PDB entry 6CH7 | X-ray diffraction, 3.80 A resolution | chains B and G of the 6 polymer chains in the assembly

[Chain B]
Name: Envelope glycoprotein gp41
From: Human immunodeficiency virus 1
Reference sequence: Q2N0S7 (Q2N0S7_9HIV1); residues 512-664 here correspond to UniProt positions 509-661 (UniProt number = residue number - 3)
Sequence (153 residues; row label = number of the first residue in the row):
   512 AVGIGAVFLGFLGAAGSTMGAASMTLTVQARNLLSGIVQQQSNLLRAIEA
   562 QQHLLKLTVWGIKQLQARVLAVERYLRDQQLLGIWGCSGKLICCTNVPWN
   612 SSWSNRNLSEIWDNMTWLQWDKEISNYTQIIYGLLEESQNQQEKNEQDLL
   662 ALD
Disordered / not traced: 512-519, 553-563
Construct notes: engineered mutation Cys605 (Thr602 in Q2N0S7)
Disulfides: Cys598-Cys604
Covalently attached groups: N-acetylglucosamine (NAG) linked to Asn618; glycan linked to Asn637

[Chain G]
Name: Envelope glycoprotein gp120
From: Human immunodeficiency virus 1
Reference sequence: Q2N0S6 (Q2N0S6_9HIV1); the construct lacks a stretch of the UniProt sequence and is renumbered around it, so the offset changes along the chain: 31-139 = UniProt 30-138; 148-185 = UniProt 139-176; 187-306 = UniProt 186-305; 309-321 = UniProt 306-318; 2 more segments
Sequence (479 residues; numbered 31 to 511 plus 10 insertion-coded residues; 12 numbers in that range are skipped by the numbering (no residue carries them; nothing is unmodelled there); the number before each row is that of its first residue; a row labelled like 185A-185I holds insertion residues (185A, then the next letters in order)):
    31 AENLWVTVYYGVPVWKDAETTLFCASDAKAYETEKHNVWATHACVPTDPN
    81 PQEIHLENVTEEFNMWKNNMVEQMHTDIISLWDQSLKPCVKLTPLCVTLQ
   131 CTNVTNNIT
   148 DDMRTELKNCSFNMTTELRDKKQKVYSLFYRLDVVQIN
185A-185I ENQGNRSNN
   187 SNKEYRLINCNTSAITQACPKVSFEPIPIHYCAPAGFAILKCKDKKFNGT
   237 GPCPSVSTVQCTHGIKPVVSTQLLLNGSLAEEEVMIRSENITNNAKNILV
   287 QFNTPVQINCTRPNNNTRKS
   309 IRIGPGQAFYATG
  321A D
   322 IIGDIRQAHCNVSKATWNETLGKVVKQLRKHFGNNTIIRFANSSGGDLEV
   372 TTHSFNCGGEFFYCNTSGLFNSTWISN
   400 TSVQGSNSTGSNDSITLPCRIKQIINMWQRIGQAMYAPPIQGVIRCVSNI
   450 TGLILTRDGGSTNSTTETFRPGGGDMRDNWRSELYKYKVVKIEPLGVAPT
   500 RCKRRVVGREKR
Disordered / not traced: 31, 148-150, 185A-185I, 400-409, 508-511
Construct notes: conflict Thr152 (Gly143 in Q2N0S6), Asn332 (Thr330 in Q2N0S6), Cys501 (Ala498 in Q2N0S6)
Disulfides: Cys54-Cys74, Cys119-Cys205, Cys126-Cys196, Cys131-Cys157, Cys218-Cys247, Cys228-Cys239, Cys296-Cys331, Cys378-Cys445, Cys385-Cys418
Covalently attached groups: glycan linked to Asn88, Asn156, Asn332; N-acetylglucosamine (NAG) linked to Asn133, Asn160, Asn197, Asn234, Asn262, Asn276, Asn295, Asn301, Asn355, Asn386, Asn392, Asn448; covalent link Lys231-Glu268
From the paper describing this entry:
  - post-translational modification sites: Asn88, Asn133, Asn156, Asn301, Asn332, Asn386, Asn392

[How chain B and chain G interact]
Residue-residue contacts - 101 pairs, chain B then chain G:
  Gly521(B) - Ile84(G)
  Phe522(B) - Ile84(G)
  Phe522(B) - Thr244(G)
  Leu523(B) - Pro43(G)  hydrophobic
  Leu523(B) - Trp45(G)  hydrophobic
  Leu523(B) - Leu86(G)
  Ala526(B) - Trp45(G)  hydrophobic
  Ala526(B) - Leu86(G)  hydrophobic
  Gly527(B) - Glu87(G)
  Gly527(B) - Asn88(G)
  Leu537(B) - Tyr40(G)
  Leu537(B) - Gly41(G)
  Gln540(B) - Gly41(G)
  Ala541(B) - Tyr40(G)  hydrophobic
  Leu544(B) - Ala221(G)
  Leu544(B) - Gly222(G)
  Gly547(B) - Ala221(G)
  Ile548(B) - Phe53(G)
  Ile548(B) - Ala219(G)
  Ile548(B) - Pro220(G)
  Ile548(B) - Ala221(G)
  Val549(B) - Val75(G)
  Gln552(B) - Val75(G)
  His564(B) - His72(G)  hydrogen bond (backbone-side chain)
  Thr569(B) - Thr71(G)
  Trp571(B) - Phe53(G)
  Trp571(B) - Cys54(G)
  Trp571(B) - Trp69(G)
  Trp571(B) - Thr71(G)
  Trp571(B) - Asp107(G)
  Trp571(B) - Tyr217(G)  hydrophobic
  Lys574(B) - Leu52(G)
  Lys574(B) - Gln103(G)
  Lys574(B) - Asp107(G)  salt bridge
  Lys574(B) - Tyr217(G)
  Gln575(B) - Val75(G)
  Ala578(B) - Thr51(G)
  Ala578(B) - Pro220(G)  hydrophobic
  Leu581(B) - Thr50(G)
  Leu581(B) - Phe223(G)  hydrophobic
  Ala582(B) - Ala221(G)  hydrophobic
  Arg585(B) - Gly222(G)  hydrogen bond (side chain-backbone)
  Arg585(B) - Phe223(G)
  Arg585(B) - Lys490(G)
  Arg585(B) - Ile491(G)  hydrogen bond (side chain-backbone)
  Tyr586(B) - Tyr40(G)
  Arg588(B) - Lys490(G)
  Asp589(B) - Pro493(G)
  Asp589(B) - Leu494(G)
  Leu592(B) - Leu494(G)  hydrophobic
  Leu593(B) - Tyr40(G)  hydrophobic
  Leu593(B) - Leu494(G)  hydrophobic
  Cys598(B) - Val38(G)  hydrophobic
  Lys601(B) - Arg503(G)
  Leu602(B) - Val38(G)
  Leu602(B) - Tyr39(G)
  Leu602(B) - Tyr40(G)  hydrogen bond (backbone-backbone)
  Ile603(B) - Thr37(G)
  Ile603(B) - Val38(G)
  Ile603(B) - Tyr39(G)  hydrophobic
  Cys604(B) - Thr37(G)
  Cys604(B) - Val38(G)  hydrogen bond (backbone-backbone)
  Cys605(B) - Thr37(G)  hydrogen bond
  Cys605(B) - Cys501(G)  disulfide
  Cys605(B) - Lys502(G)
  Cys605(B) - Arg503(G)  hydrogen bond (backbone-backbone)
  Thr606(B) - Trp35(G)
  Thr606(B) - Val36(G)  hydrogen bond (side chain-backbone)
  Thr606(B) - Thr37(G)
  Thr606(B) - Val38(G)
  Thr606(B) - Cys501(G)
  Asn607(B) - Lys502(G)
  Asn607(B) - Arg503(G)  hydrogen bond (side chain-backbone)
  Asn607(B) - Arg504(G)  hydrogen bond (side chain-backbone)
  Val608(B) - Trp35(G)
  Val608(B) - Val36(G)  hydrogen bond (backbone-backbone)
  Pro609(B) - Trp35(G)  hydrophobic
  Trp610(B) - Leu34(G)  hydrogen bond (backbone-backbone)
  Trp610(B) - Val36(G)  hydrophobic
  Trp610(B) - Pro498(G)  hydrophobic
  Trp623(B) - Tyr39(G)
  Trp623(B) - Ala497(G)  hydrophobic
  Trp623(B) - Pro498(G)  hydrogen bond (side chain-backbone)
  Trp628(B) - Tyr39(G)  hydrophobic
  Trp628(B) - Val42(G)  hydrophobic
  Trp628(B) - Val44(G)
  Trp628(B) - Val496(G)
  Trp628(B) - Ala497(G)  hydrophobic
  Leu629(B) - Pro43(G)
  Leu629(B) - Val44(G)  hydrophobic
  Trp631(B) - Val496(G)  hydrogen bond (side chain-backbone)
  Trp631(B) - Pro498(G)
  Asp632(B) - Val44(G)
  Asp632(B) - Lys46(G)
  Asp632(B) - Glu492(G)
  Lys633(B) - Lys46(G)
  Ile642(B) - Val496(G)  hydrophobic
  Leu646(B) - Val38(G)  hydrophobic
  Glu654(B) - Gly507(G)
  Glu657(B) - Val506(G)
  Leu661(B) - Val506(G)  hydrophobic
Other interface residues (no listed pair), chain B (63 interface residues in all): Ala525, Ser528, Met530, Ala533, Ser534, Leu545, Val570, Trp596, Ile622, Ile635, Ser636, Tyr643, Gln650, Gln658
Other interface residues (no listed pair), chain G (56 interface residues in all): His66, Val89, Leu111, Gln246, Gly495, Thr499, Val505
Disulfides between the chains: Cys605(B)-Cys501(G)

[Overview]
Chain B and chain G form an interface of 63 and 56 residues respectively; the contacts include 1 disulfide
bond, 14 hydrogen bonds and 1 salt bridge. Among the polar pairs are Lys574(B)-Asp107(G), His564(B)-His72(G)
and Arg585(B)-Gly222(G). Covalently linked N-acetylglucosamine: at Asn618(B) and Asn637(B). The paper reports
modification sites Asn88(G), Asn133(G) and Asn156(G) among others.
Here chain B is Envelope glycoprotein gp41 and chain G is Envelope glycoprotein gp120, both from Human
immunodeficiency virus 1. Entry 6CH7 (XFEL crystal structure of a natively-glycosylated BG505 SOSIP.664 HIV-1
Envelope Trimer in complex with the broadly-neutralizing ...) was determined by X-ray diffraction together
with 6CH8, 6CH9 and 6CHB from the same study.
